6N7S - chains B and T of the 7 polymer chains in the assembly; structure by electron microscopy, 4.60 A resolution (low resolution: residue-level contacts below are approximate; hydrogen-bond / salt-bridge calls are withheld).

== Chain B ==
Molecule: DNA primase/helicase
Organism: Enterobacteria phage T7
Notes: EC 2.7.7.-, 3.6.4.12
UniProtKB: P03692 (PRIM_BPT7); residues 1-566 here = UniProt positions 1-566
Amino-acid sequence (566 residues; each row starts with the number of its first residue):
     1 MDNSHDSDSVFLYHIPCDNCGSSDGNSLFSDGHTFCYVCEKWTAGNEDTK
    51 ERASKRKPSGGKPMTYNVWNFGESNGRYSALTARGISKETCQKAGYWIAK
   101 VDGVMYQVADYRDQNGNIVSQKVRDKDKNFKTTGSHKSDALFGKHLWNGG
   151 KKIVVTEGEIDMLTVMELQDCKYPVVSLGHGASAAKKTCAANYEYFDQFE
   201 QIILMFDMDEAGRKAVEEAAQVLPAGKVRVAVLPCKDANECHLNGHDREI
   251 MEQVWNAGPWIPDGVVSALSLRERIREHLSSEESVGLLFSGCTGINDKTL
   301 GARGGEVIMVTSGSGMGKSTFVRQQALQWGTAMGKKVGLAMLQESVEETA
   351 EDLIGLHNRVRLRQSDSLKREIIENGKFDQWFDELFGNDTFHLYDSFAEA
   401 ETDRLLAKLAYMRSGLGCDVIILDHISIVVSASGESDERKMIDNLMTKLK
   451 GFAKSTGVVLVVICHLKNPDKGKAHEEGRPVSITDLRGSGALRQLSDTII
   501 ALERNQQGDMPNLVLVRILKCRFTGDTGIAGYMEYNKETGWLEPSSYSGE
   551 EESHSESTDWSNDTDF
Disordered / not traced: 1-263, 280-283, 397-401, 432-435, 550-566
Sequence notes: engineered mutation Gln-343 (Glu in P03692)
Metal / ion sites: Mg2+: Ser-319, Gln-343 (together with dTTP)
Ligand contacts:
  - dTTP (TTP), molecule 1: Ser-314, Gly-315, Met-316, Gly-317, Lys-318, Ser-319, Thr-320, Gln-343, Glu-344, His-465, Arg-504, Asn-512, Val-514, Tyr-535, Lys-537
  - dTTP (TTP), molecule 2: Gln-494, Lys-520, Arg-522, Thr-524, Gly-525
Swiss-Prot annotation at these positions:
  - zinc finger: Cys-17 to Cys-39 (C4-like)
  - region: Glu-550 to Phe-566 (Binding to viral DNA polymerase)
  - binding site (Zn(2+)): Cys-17, Cys-20, Cys-36, Cys-39
  - binding site (Mg(2+)): Glu-157, Asp-207, Asp-237
  - binding site (ATP): Ser-312 to Ser-319
  - site (dTTP/dATP binding): Arg-361, His-465, Arg-504, Arg-522, Tyr-535
What the authors report for this chain:
  - mutagenesis - E343Q: abolished catalytic activity (citing earlier work)
  - mutagenesis - E343Q: increased binding to the 25-nt DNA strand (chain T) (citing earlier work)
  - specificity-determining residues: His-33 (citing earlier work)

== Chain T ==
Molecule: 25-nt DNA strand
Sequence (25 nucleotides; numbered 1 to 25; the number before each row is that of its first residue):
     1 TGGTCTTTTTTTTTTTTTTTTTTTT
Disordered / not traced: 1-5, 19-25

== Interface between chain B and chain T ==
Residue-residue contacts - 9 pairs, chain B then chain T:
  Arg-439(B) / DT12(T)
  Arg-439(B) / DT13(T)
  Lys-467(B) / DT15(T)
  Lys-467(B) / DT16(T)
  Asn-468(B) / DT16(T)
  Leu-486(B) / DT15(T)
  Arg-487(B) / DT15(T)
  Arg-487(B) / DT16(T)
  Gly-490(B) / DT14(T)
Also at the interface, not in a pair above, chain B (7 interface residues in all): Gly-488

== Summary ==
7 residues of chain B and 5 residues of chain T are in contact. Bound to chain B: dTTP. Ser-319(B) and
Gln-343(B) coordinate Mg2+. UniProt lists 4 Zn2+-binding residues, 3 Mg2+-binding residues and 8 ATP-binding
residues on chain B. The paper reports that E343Q of chain B abolishes catalytic activity; the specificity
determinant His-33(B).
Chain B is DNA primase/helicase (Enterobacteria phage T7) and chain T is a 25-nt DNA strand; the structure,
Structure of bacteriophage T7 E343Q mutant gp4 helicase-primase in complex with ssDNA, dTTP, AC dinucleotide
and ..., was determined by electron microscopy (same publication as 6N7I, 6N7N, 6N7T, 6N7V, 6N7W, 6N9U and 3
further entries).
